7YZI - chains A and B of the 5 polymer chains in the assembly; structure by electron microscopy, 3.83 A resolution.

[Chain A (and B)]
Molecule: Adenylate cyclase
From: Mycobacterium tuberculosis '98-R604 INH-RIF-EM'
Notes: EC 4.6.1.1; chain B of this document is another copy of the same molecule, construct and numbering; everything in this record applies to it too
Reference sequence: P9WQ35 (CYA1_MYCTU); residue numbers follow UniProt; this construct covers 1-443
Sequence (472 residues; row label = number of the first residue in the row; numbers below 1 keep their minus sign (Met-25 is residue -25)):
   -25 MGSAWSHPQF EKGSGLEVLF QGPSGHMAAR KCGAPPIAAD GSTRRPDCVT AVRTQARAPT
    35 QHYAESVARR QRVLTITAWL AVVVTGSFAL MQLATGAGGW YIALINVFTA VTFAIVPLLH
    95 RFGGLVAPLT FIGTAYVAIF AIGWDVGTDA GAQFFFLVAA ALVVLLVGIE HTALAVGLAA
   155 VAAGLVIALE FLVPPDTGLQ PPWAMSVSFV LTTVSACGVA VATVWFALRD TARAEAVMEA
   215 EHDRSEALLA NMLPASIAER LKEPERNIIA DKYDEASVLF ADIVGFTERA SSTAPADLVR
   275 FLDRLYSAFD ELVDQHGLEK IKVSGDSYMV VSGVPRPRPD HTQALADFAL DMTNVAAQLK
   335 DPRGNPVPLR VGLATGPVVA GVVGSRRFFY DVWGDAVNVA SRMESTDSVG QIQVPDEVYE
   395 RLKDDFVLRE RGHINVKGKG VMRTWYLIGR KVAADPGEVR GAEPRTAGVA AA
Not modelled in the structure: -25 to 40, 406-415, 429-446
Construct notes: initiating methionine (-25); expression tag (-24 to 0, 444-446)
Swiss-Prot annotation at these positions:
  - binding site (Mg(2+)): Asp256, Asp300
  - mutagenesis: Arg43 (R43A/G: Loss of activity; R43K: Almost no loss of activity), Arg44 (R44A/G: Loss of activity; R44K: Almost no loss of activity), Asp256 (D256A: Almost complete loss of enzyme activity), Lys296 (K296A: Decreased enzyme activity; K296E: Strongly decreased enzyme activity. Abolishes homodimerization and strongly decreases enzyme activity; when associated with R-363 and C-365), Asp300 (D300A: Almost complete loss of enzyme activity), Phe363 (F363R: Promotes formation of a domain-swapped dimer. Abolishes homodimerization and strongly decreases enzyme activity; when associated with E-296 and C-365), Asp365 (D365A: Almost complete loss of enzyme activity; D365C: Abolishes homodimerization and strongly decreases enzyme activitywhen associated with E-296 and R-363), Arg376 (R376A: Almost complete loss of enzyme activity)

[How chain A and chain B interact]
Contacting residue pairs (92):
  Asp123(A) with Glu164(B)
  Gln127(A) with Phe128(B); Phe183(B)
  Phe128(A) with Gln127(B); Leu131(B), hydrophobic
  Leu131(A) with Phe128(B); Val132(B), hydrophobic; Ala190(B), hydrophobic; Cys191(B)
  Val132(A) with Leu131(B), hydrophobic
  Ala134(A) with Cys191(B), hydrophobic; Val195(B)
  Ala135(A) with Ala194(B), hydrophobic
  Val138(A) with Val195(B), hydrophobic
  Leu139(A) with Val198(B); Leu202(B), hydrophobic
  Thr146(A) with Trp199(B)
  Ala153(A) with Cys191(B), hydrophobic; Val195(B), hydrophobic
  Val160(A) with Thr187(B)
  Ile161(A) with Val184(B), hydrophobic
  Glu164(A) with Asp123(B); Phe183(B)
  Phe183(A) with Gln127(B)
  Val184(A) with Ile161(B), hydrophobic
  Thr187(A) with Val160(B)
  Ala190(A) with Leu131(B), hydrophobic
  Cys191(A) with Leu131(B); Ala134(B), hydrophobic; Ala153(B), hydrophobic
  Ala194(A) with Ala135(B), hydrophobic
  Val195(A) with Ala134(B); Val138(B), hydrophobic
  Val198(A) with Leu139(B), hydrophobic
  Trp199(A) with Thr146(B)
  Leu202(A) with Leu139(B), hydrophobic
  Thr205(A) with Thr205(B)
  Glu215(A) with His216(B), salt bridge; Lys236(B), salt bridge
  His216(A) with Glu215(B), salt bridge; His216(B)
  Ser219(A) with Lys236(B), hydrogen bond
  Leu222(A) with Leu235(B), hydrophobic
  Leu223(A) with Leu222(B), hydrophobic; Met226(B), hydrophobic
  Asn225(A) with Arg360(B); Arg361(B)
  Met226(A) with Leu223(B), hydrophobic; Leu227(B), hydrophobic; Arg361(B), hydrogen bond (backbone-side chain); Phe362(B)
  Leu227(A) with Met226(B), hydrophobic
  Lys236(A) with Ser219(B), hydrogen bond
  Ile242(A) with Arg274(B); Asp277(B)
  Ala244(A) with Arg274(B)
  Val273(A) with Val353(B), hydrophobic
  Arg274(A) with Ile242(B); Ala244(B)
  Asp277(A) with Ile242(B); Val357(B); Gly358(B)
  Ser281(A) with Gly358(B); Ser359(B)
  Asp284(A) with Gly358(B); Ser359(B), hydrogen bond (side chain-backbone); Arg360(B), hydrogen bond (side chain-backbone)
  Asp288(A) with Arg360(B), salt bridge
  Glu293(A) with Arg361(B), salt bridge
  Lys294(A) with Arg361(B)
  Ile295(A) with Arg361(B)
  Val297(A) with Phe363(B)
  Val353(A) with Pro269(B), hydrophobic; Val273(B), hydrophobic
  Val357(A) with Val273(B), hydrophobic; Asp277(B)
  Gly358(A) with Asp277(B); Tyr280(B); Ser281(B)
  Ser359(A) with Ser281(B); Asp284(B), hydrogen bond (backbone-side chain)
  Arg360(A) with Asn225(B); Asp284(B), hydrogen bond (backbone-side chain); Asp288(B), salt bridge; Lys294(B)
  Arg361(A) with Asn225(B); Met226(B), hydrogen bond (side chain-backbone); Glu293(B), salt bridge; Lys294(B), hydrogen bond (side chain-backbone); Ile295(B)
  Phe363(A) with Val297(B)
  Trp367(A) with Gly299(B)
Interface residues without a listed pair, chain A (73 interface residues in all): Ile143, Phe165, Arg203, Ala206, Met212, Glu213, Arg218, Pro228, Leu235, Lys246, Pro269, Leu276, Tyr280, Lys296, Ser298, Gly299, Val356, Phe362, Asp365
Interface residues without a listed pair, chain B (70 interface residues in all): Ile143, Arg203, Ala206, Met212, Glu213, Glu220, Pro228, Leu276, Lys296, Ser298, Val356, Trp367

[Summary]
Chain A and chain B form an interface of 73 and 70 residues respectively, with 9 hydrogen bonds and 7 salt
bridges. Among the polar pairs are Glu215(A)-His216(B), Glu215(A)-Lys236(B) and Asp288(A)-Arg360(B). UniProt
lists Mg2+-binding residues Asp256(A) and Asp300(A) and 8 mutagenesis sites on chain A.
Both chains are Adenylate cyclase (Mycobacterium tuberculosis '98-R604 INH-RIF-EM'). Entry 7YZI (Structure of
Mycobacterium tuberculosis adenylyl cyclase Rv1625c / Cya) was determined by electron microscopy (same
publication as 7YZ9 and 7YZK).
